PDB entry 6VGI | X-ray diffraction, 2.61 A resolution | chains A and E of the 3 polymer chains in the assembly

[Chain A (and E)]
Molecule: 5-lipoxygenase-activating protein
Source organism: Homo sapiens
Notes: chain E of this document is another copy of the same molecule, construct and numbering; everything in this record applies to it too
UniProtKB: P20292 (AL5AP_HUMAN); numbering as in UniProt (aligned over 2-161)
Amino-acid sequence (171 residues; each row starts with the number of its first residue; numbers below 1 keep their minus sign (Met-1 is residue -1)):
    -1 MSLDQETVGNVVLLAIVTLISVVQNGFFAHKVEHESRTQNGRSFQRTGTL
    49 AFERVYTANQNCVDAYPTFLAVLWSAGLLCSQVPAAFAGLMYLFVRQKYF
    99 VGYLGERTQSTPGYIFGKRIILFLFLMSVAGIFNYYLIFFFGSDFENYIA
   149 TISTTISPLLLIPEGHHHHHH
Disordered / not traced: -1, 37-45, 102-112, 159-169 (chain E: -1, 36-46, 103-105, 158-169)
Differences from the reference sequence: initiating methionine (-1); expression tag (0-1, 162-169); conflict Ala148 (Lys in P20292)
Residues lining bound ligands:
  - MK-866 (QY7; 3-[3-(tert-butylsulfanyl)-1-[(4-chlorophenyl)methyl]-5-(propan-2-yl)-1H-indol-2-yl]-2,2-dimethylpropanoic acid), molecule 1: Val20, Val21, Asn23, Gly24, Phe25, Ala27, His28
  - MK-866 (QY7), molecule 2: Ala63, Thr66, Ile113, Lys116, Ile119, Leu120, Phe123
Curated features (UniProtKB/Swiss-Prot):
  - mutagenesis: Val20 (V20A: Increased affinity for the inhibitor MK-591), Ala27 (A27V: Strongly decreased affinity for the inhibitor MK-591), Val30 (V30A: Strongly decreased affinity for the inhibitor MK-591), Asp62 (D62A: Decreased affinity for the inhibitor MK-591), Thr66 (T66A: Strongly decreased affinity for the inhibitor MK-591), Tyr112 (Y112A: Strongly decreased affinity for the inhibitor MK-591), Ile113 (I113A: Increased affinity for the inhibitor MK-591), Lys116 (K116A: Strongly increased affinity for the inhibitor MK-591), Phe123 (F123A: Decreased affinity for the inhibitor MK-591)

[How chain A and chain E interact]
Pairs across the interface (33; chain A residue first):
  Asn8(A) - Ser0(E)
  Gln58(A) - Tyr54(E)
  Gln58(A) - Gln58(E)
  Asp62(A) - Gln58(E)  hydrogen bond
  Asp62(A) - Val61(E)
  Pro65(A) - Tyr64(E)  hydrophobic
  Pro65(A) - Pro65(E)  hydrophobic
  Thr66(A) - Val20(E)
  Thr66(A) - Asn23(E)  hydrogen bond
  Val70(A) - Val20(E)  hydrophobic
  Gly75(A) - Ser0(E)  hydrogen bond (backbone-side chain)
  Leu76(A) - Ser0(E)
  Leu76(A) - Leu1(E)
  Leu77(A) - Val6(E)  hydrophobic
  Leu77(A) - Ala13(E)  hydrophobic
  Cys78(A) - Ser0(E)
  Ile113(A) - Ala27(E)
  Ile113(A) - Glu31(E)
  Lys116(A) - Glu31(E)  salt bridge
  Phe123(A) - Leu17(E)
  Phe123(A) - Val21(E)  hydrophobic
  Ser126(A) - Leu17(E)
  Val127(A) - Leu17(E)  hydrophobic
  Ile130(A) - Ile14(E)  hydrophobic
  Ile130(A) - Leu17(E)  hydrophobic
  Tyr133(A) - Gln3(E)  hydrogen bond (backbone-side chain)
  Tyr133(A) - Val6(E)  hydrophobic
  Tyr133(A) - Gly7(E)
  Tyr133(A) - Val10(E)  hydrophobic
  Tyr134(A) - Val10(E)
  Tyr134(A) - Ile14(E)
  Ile136(A) - Gln3(E)
  Phe137(A) - Gln3(E)
Interface residues without a listed pair, chain A (22 interface residues in all): Ala69, Ser73
Interface residues without a listed pair, chain E (22 interface residues in all): Thr16, His28, Leu68

[In short]
Chain A and chain E each contribute 22 residues to their interface, with 4 hydrogen bonds and 1 salt bridge.
Among the polar pairs are Lys116(A)-Glu31(E), Asp62(A)-Gln58(E) and Thr66(A)-Asn23(E). Ligands of chain A:
MK-866. Curated annotation (UniProt) lists 9 mutagenesis sites on chain A.
Both chains are 5-lipoxygenase-activating protein (Homo sapiens). Entry 6VGI (Crystal Structures of FLAP bound
to MK-866) was determined by X-ray diffraction, deposited together with 6VGC and 6VL4.
